PDB entry 9H2H | electron microscopy, 6.10 A resolution (low resolution: residue-level contacts below are approximate; hydrogen-bond / salt-bridge calls are withheld) | chains A and B of the 22 polymer chains in the assembly

# Chain A (and B)
Molecule: Protein AC54
Source organism: Autographa californica nucleopolyhedrovirus
Notes: chain B of this document is another copy of the same molecule, construct and numbering; everything in this record applies to it too
UniProtKB: P41458 (AC54_NPVAC); residue numbers follow UniProt; this construct covers 1-365
Amino-acid sequence (365 residues; each row starts with the number of its first residue):
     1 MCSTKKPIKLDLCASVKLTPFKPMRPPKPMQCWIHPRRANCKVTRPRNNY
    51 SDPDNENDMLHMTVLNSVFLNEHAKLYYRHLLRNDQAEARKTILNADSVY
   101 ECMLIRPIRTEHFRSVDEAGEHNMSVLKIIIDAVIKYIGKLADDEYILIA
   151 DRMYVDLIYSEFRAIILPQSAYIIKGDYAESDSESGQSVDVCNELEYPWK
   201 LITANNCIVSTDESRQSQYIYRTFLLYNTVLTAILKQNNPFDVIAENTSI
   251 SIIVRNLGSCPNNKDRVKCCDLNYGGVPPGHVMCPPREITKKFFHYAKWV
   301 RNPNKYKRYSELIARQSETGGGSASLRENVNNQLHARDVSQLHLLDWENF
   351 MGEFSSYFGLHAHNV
Unresolved in the structure: 1-16, 318-334 (chain B: 1-6, 185-189, 318-334)
Cystine bridges: C192-C207
What the authors report for this chain:
  - self-association interface (contacts with another copy of this molecule): K22 to R25, N205 to C207
  - binding site for the 58-nt DNA strand: R45, R47, R255, K298, K305, K307, R308

# Chain A / chain B interface
Residue-residue contacts (89):
  L18(A) - R301(B)
  T19(A) - Y172(B)
  T19(A) - R301(B)
  T19(A) - N302(B)
  T19(A) - P303(B)
  T19(A) - N304(B)
  P20(A) - V68(B)
  F21(A) - Y77(B)
  F21(A) - Y172(B)
  F21(A) - I173(B)
  F21(A) - I174(B)
  F21(A) - P303(B)
  F21(A) - N304(B)
  K22(A) - N206(B)
  K22(A) - N304(B)
  P23(A) - E72(B)
  P23(A) - N205(B)
  P23(A) - N206(B)
  M24(A) - T203(B)
  M24(A) - A204(B)
  M24(A) - N205(B)
  M24(A) - N206(B)
  R25(A) - T203(B)
  R25(A) - A204(B)
  R25(A) - N205(B)
  R25(A) - N206(B)
  R25(A) - C207(B)
  P27(A) - I202(B)
  A39(A) - D11(B)
  N40(A) - D11(B)
  P46(A) - L201(B)
  R47(A) - L201(B)
  L60(A) - P198(B)
  N66(A) - I8(B)
  L70(A) - L94(B)
  N71(A) - L94(B)
  E72(A) - M24(B)
  E72(A) - I93(B)
  E72(A) - L94(B)
  E72(A) - N95(B)
  A74(A) - A74(B)
  Y77(A) - F21(B)
  A89(A) - W199(B)
  K91(A) - L195(B)
  K91(A) - W199(B)
  I93(A) - E72(B)
  I93(A) - H73(B)
  L94(A) - N71(B)
  L94(A) - E72(B)
  L94(A) - A74(B)
  C102(A) - W199(B)
  M103(A) - W199(B)
  L104(A) - W199(B)
  A150(A) - L10(B)
  D151(A) - L12(B)
  Y172(A) - F21(B)
  I174(A) - F21(B)
  L195(A) - M24(B)
  Y197(A) - R47(B)
  Y197(A) - N49(B)
  W199(A) - K91(B)
  W199(A) - C102(B)
  W199(A) - L104(B)
  L201(A) - P46(B)
  L201(A) - R47(B)
  I202(A) - T44(B)
  T203(A) - M24(B)
  T203(A) - R25(B)
  T203(A) - P27(B)
  A204(A) - M24(B)
  A204(A) - R25(B)
  N205(A) - P23(B)
  N205(A) - M24(B)
  N205(A) - R25(B)
  N206(A) - F21(B)
  N206(A) - K22(B)
  N206(A) - P23(B)
  N206(A) - M24(B)
  N206(A) - R25(B)
  C207(A) - R25(B)
  A245(A) - A14(B)
  E246(A) - V16(B)
  E246(A) - K17(B)
  R301(A) - V16(B)
  R301(A) - L18(B)
  R301(A) - T19(B)
  N302(A) - T19(B)
  N304(A) - T19(B)
  N304(A) - P20(B)
Interface residues without a listed pair, chain A (53 interface residues in all): K42, T44, V68, I173, I244, V300, P303
Interface residues without a listed pair, chain B (52 interface residues in all): A89, T92, V300

# Overview
53 residues of chain A and 52 residues of chain B are in contact. The paper reports a binding site for the
58-nt DNA strand at R45(A), R47(A) and R255(A) among others; a self-association interface involving K22(A) and
N205(A).
Chain A and chain B are both Protein AC54 (Autographa californica nucleopolyhedrovirus); the structure, AcMNPV
apical cap - composite map of the C2 plug, was determined by electron microscopy together with 9H2A, 9H2B,
9H2C, 9H2J and 9H2K from the same study.
